PDB entry 8ORM | electron microscopy, 1.90 A resolution | chains I and J of the 3 polymer chains in the assembly

Chain I:
Protein: Cyclin-H
Organism: Homo sapiens
UniProt: P51946 (CCNH_HUMAN); residues 1-323 here = UniProt positions 1-323
Amino-acid sequence (324 residues; row label = number of the first residue in the row; numbering starts at 0):
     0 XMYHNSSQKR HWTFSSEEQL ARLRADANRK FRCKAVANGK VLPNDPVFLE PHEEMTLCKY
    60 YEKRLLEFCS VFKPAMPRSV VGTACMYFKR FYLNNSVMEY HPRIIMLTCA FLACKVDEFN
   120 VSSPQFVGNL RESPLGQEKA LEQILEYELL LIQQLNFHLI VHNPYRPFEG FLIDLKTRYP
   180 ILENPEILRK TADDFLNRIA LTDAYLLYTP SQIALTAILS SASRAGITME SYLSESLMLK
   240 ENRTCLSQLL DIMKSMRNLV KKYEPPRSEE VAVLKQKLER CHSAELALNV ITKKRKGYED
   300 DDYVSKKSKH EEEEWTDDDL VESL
Disordered / not traced: 39-43, 285-323
Sequence notes: acetylation (0)
Modified / non-standard residues: ACE (acetyl group) at position 0
Swiss-Prot annotation at these positions:
  - modified residue: Ser5 (Phosphoserine), Ser132 (Phosphoserine), Ser304 (Phosphoserine), Thr315 (Phosphothreonine), Ser322 (Phosphoserine)
  - mutagenesis: Ser5 (S5A: No effect on the transcriptional activity of the reconstituted TFIIH complex), Ser304 (S304A: No effect on the transcriptional activity of the reconstituted TFIIH complex)

Chain J:
Protein: Cyclin-dependent kinase 7
Organism: Homo sapiens
Notes: EC 2.7.11.22, 2.7.11.23
UniProt: P50613 (CDK7_HUMAN); residue numbers follow UniProt; this construct covers 1-346
Amino-acid sequence (349 residues; each row starts with the number of its first residue; numbers below 1 keep their minus sign (Ser-2 is residue -2)):
    -2 SNAMALDVKS RAKRYEKLDF LGEGQFATVY KARDKNTNQI VAIKKIKLGH RSEAKDGINR
    58 TALREIKLLQ ELSHPNIIGL LDAFGHKSNI SLVFDFMETD LEVIIKDNSL VLTPSHIKAY
   118 MLMTLQGLEY LHQHWILHRD LKPNNLLLDE NGVLKLADFG LAKSFGSPNR AYTHQVVTRW
   178 YRAPELLFGA RMYGVGVDMW AVGCILAELL LRVPFLPGDS DLDQLTRIFE TLGTPTEEQW
   238 PDMCSLPDYV TFKSFPGIPL HHIFSAAGDD LLDLIQGLFL FNPCARITAT QALKMKYFSN
   298 RPGPTPGCQL PRPNCPVETL KEQSNPALAI KRKRTEALEQ GGLPKKLIF
Disordered / not traced: -2 to 9, 31-36, 43-51, 313-346
Sequence notes: expression tag (-2 to 0)
Covalently attached groups: compound V0G linked to Cys312
Residues lining bound ligands: V0G (N-(3-{[5-chloro-4-(1H-indol-3-yl)pyrimidin-2-yl]amino}phenyl)-4-{[4-(dimethylamino)butanoyl]amino}benzamide): Leu18, Gly19, Glu20, Gly21, Val26, Ala39, Lys41, Phe91, Asp92, Phe93, Met94, Glu95, Thr96, Leu144, Asp155, Pro310, Asn311
Swiss-Prot annotation at these positions:
  - active site: Asp137 (Proton acceptor)
  - binding site (ATP): Leu18 to Val26, Lys41
  - modified residue: Ala2 (N-acetylalanine), Ser7 (Phosphoserine), Ser164 (Phosphoserine), Thr170 (Phosphothreonine), Ser321 (Phosphoserine)
  - mutagenesis: Lys41 (K41A: Total loss of activity; K41M: No effect on interaction with HINT1), Phe91 (F91G: Enhanced capacity to bind ATP analogs), Ser164 (S164A: No mitotic repression of transcriptional activity of the reconstituted TFIIH complex), Thr170 (T170A: Total loss of activity. Total loss of transcriptional activity of the reconstituted TFIIH complex; T170E: No effect on interaction with HINT1)
What the authors report for this chain:
  - binding site for V0G: Met94, Cys312
  - conformationally variable residues (order/disorder transition): Asp155 to Glu182

Chain I / chain J interface:
Residue-residue contacts - 43 pairs, chain I then chain J:
  ACE_0(I) with His131(J)
  Met1(I) with His131(J); Trp132(J)
  Asn4(I) with His131(J), hydrogen bond
  Ser5(I) with Glu68(J)
  Ser6(I) with Glu68(J), hydrogen bond (backbone-side chain)
  Phe110(I) with Asp53(J)
  Leu111(I) with Leu60(J), hydrophobic
  Lys114(I) with Asp53(J), hydrogen bond (side chain-backbone); Gly54(J); Ile55(J), hydrogen bond (side chain-backbone); Leu60(J); Lys64(J)
  Val115(I) with Lys64(J), hydrogen bond (backbone-side chain)
  Asp116(I) with Arg167(J), hydrogen bond (backbone-side chain)
  Glu117(I) with Arg61(J), salt bridge; Lys64(J), salt bridge; Lys160(J)
  Asn119(I) with Arg57(J)
  Val120(I) with Arg57(J), hydrogen bond (backbone-side chain)
  Ser122(I) with Lys52(J), hydrogen bond (side chain-backbone); Asp53(J)
  Leu140(I) with Lys52(J)
  Glu141(I) with Lys52(J), salt bridge
  Leu144(I) with Lys52(J); Gly54(J)
  Glu147(I) with Gly54(J); Ile55(J), hydrogen bond (side chain-backbone)
  Leu148(I) with Gly82(J); His83(J); Lys84(J); Ile87(J), hydrophobic
  Ile151(I) with Ile55(J), hydrophobic; Leu60(J), hydrophobic
  Asn155(I) with Gln67(J)
  Phe156(I) with Ile63(J); Gln67(J), hydrogen bond (backbone-side chain); Ala80(J)
  His157(I) with Gln67(J)
  Leu158(I) with Leu60(J), hydrophobic; Lys64(J)
  Ile159(I) with Lys64(J); Glu68(J)
Other interface residues (no listed pair), chain I (27 interface residues in all): Glu137, Arg165
Other interface residues (no listed pair), chain J (24 interface residues in all): Tyr127, Gln130, Ile133, Ser164

Overview:
The interface between chain I and chain J involves 27 residues on one side and 24 on the other, with 10
hydrogen bonds and 3 salt bridges. Polar contacts include Glu117(I)-Arg61(J), Glu117(I)-Lys64(J) and
Glu141(I)-Lys52(J). Covalently linked compound V0G: at Cys312(J). From the paper: a binding site for V0G at
Met94(J) and Cys312(J); conformational variability at Asp155(J).
Here chain I is Cyclin-H and chain J is Cyclin-dependent kinase 7, both from Homo sapiens. Entry 8ORM (Cryo-EM
structure of CAK-THZ1) was determined by electron microscopy together with 8P6V, 8P6W, 8P6X, 8P6Y, 8P6Z, 8P70
and 11 further entries from the same study.
